2QY0 - chains A and D of the 4 polymer chains in the assembly; structure by X-ray diffraction, 2.60 A resolution.

[Chain A]
Protein: Complement C1r subcomponent
From: Homo sapiens
Notes: EC 3.4.21.41; fragment: Sushi-1 and Sushi-2 domains, CCP1-CCP2
UniProt: P00736 (C1R_HUMAN); residues 292-446 here correspond to UniProt positions 309-463 (UniProt number = residue number + 17)
Amino-acid sequence (159 residues; numbered 288 to 446; the number before each row is that of its first residue):
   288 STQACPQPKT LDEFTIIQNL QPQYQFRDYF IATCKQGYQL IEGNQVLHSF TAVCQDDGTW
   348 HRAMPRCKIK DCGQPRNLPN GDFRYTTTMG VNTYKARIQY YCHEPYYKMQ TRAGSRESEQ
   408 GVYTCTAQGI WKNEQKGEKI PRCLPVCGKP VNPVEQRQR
Unresolved in the structure: 288-289, 400-402
Cystine bridges: C292-C341, C321-C354, C359-C412, C389-C430
Sequence notes: expression tag (288-291)
UniProt features mapped onto this chain:
  - site: R446 (Cleavage)

[Chain D]
Protein: Complement C1r subcomponent
From: Homo sapiens
Notes: EC 3.4.21.41; fragment: Peptidase S1 domain
UniProt: P00736 (C1R_HUMAN); residues 447-688 here correspond to UniProt positions 464-705 (UniProt number = residue number + 17)
Amino-acid sequence (242 residues; row label = number of the first residue in the row):
   447 IIGGQKAKMG NFPWQVFTNI HGRGGGALLG DRWILTAAHT LYPKEHEAQS NASLDVFLGH
   507 TNVEELMKLG NHPIRRVSVH PDYRQDESYN FEGDIALLEL ENSVTLGPNL LPICLPDNDT
   567 FYDLGLMGYV SGFGVMEEKI AHDLRFVRLP VANPQACENW LRGKNRMDVF SQNMFCAGHP
   627 SLKQDACQGD SGGVFAVRDP NTDRWVATGI VSWGIGCSRG YGFYTKVLNY VDWIKKEMEE
   687 ED
Unresolved in the structure: 493-495, 687-688
Cystine bridges: C603-C622, C633-C663
UniProt features mapped onto this chain:
  - active site (Charge relay system): H485, D540, S637
  - glycosylation (N-linked (GlcNAc...) asparagine): N497, N564
From the paper describing this entry:
  - specificity-determining residues: D631
  - catalytic residues: S637
  - post-translational modification sites: N497, N564 (citing earlier work)

[Interface between chain A and chain D]
Pairs across the interface (28; chain A residue first):
  Q305(A) with S499(D), hydrogen bond; D501(D)
  N306(A) with N497(D); S499(D)
  F313(A) with E510(D)
  R314(A) with E510(D), salt bridge; M513(D); H588(D)
  Y316(A) with N465(D), hydrogen bond; D501(D), hydrogen bond; F503(D), hydrophobic; M513(D), hydrophobic
  I318(A) with D501(D); N517(D)
  H335(A) with P519(D); N548(D)
  S336(A) with N517(D), hydrogen bond (side chain-backbone); P519(D)
  F337(A) with N517(D), hydrogen bond (backbone-side chain)
  T338(A) with F503(D); M513(D); G516(D); N517(D), hydrogen bond
  V340(A) with E510(D); M513(D), hydrophobic; K514(D)
  Q342(A) with K514(D), hydrogen bond
  H348(A) with K514(D)

[In short]
Chain A and chain D each contribute 13 residues to their interface; the contacts include 7 hydrogen bonds and
1 salt bridge. Polar pairs include R314(A)-E510(D), Q305(A)-S499(D) and Y316(A)-N465(D). UniProt lists 3
active-site residues on chain D. The paper reports the catalytic residue S637(D); the specificity determinant
D631(D).
Chain A is Complement C1r subcomponent and chain D is Complement C1r subcomponent, both from Homo sapiens; the
structure, Active dimeric structure of the catalytic domain of C1r reveals enzyme-product like contacts, was
determined by X-ray diffraction.
